PDB entry 5NDC | X-ray diffraction, 2.30 A resolution | chains A and C of the 3 polymer chains in the assembly

# Chain A
Molecule: Cytochrome c oxidase subunit 1
Source organism: Thermus thermophilus
Notes: EC 1.9.3.1
Reference sequence: Q5SJ79 (COX1_THET8); residues 2-562 here = UniProt positions 2-562
Amino-acid sequence (569 residues; row label = number of the first residue in the row; numbers below 1 keep their minus sign (Met-6 is residue -6)):
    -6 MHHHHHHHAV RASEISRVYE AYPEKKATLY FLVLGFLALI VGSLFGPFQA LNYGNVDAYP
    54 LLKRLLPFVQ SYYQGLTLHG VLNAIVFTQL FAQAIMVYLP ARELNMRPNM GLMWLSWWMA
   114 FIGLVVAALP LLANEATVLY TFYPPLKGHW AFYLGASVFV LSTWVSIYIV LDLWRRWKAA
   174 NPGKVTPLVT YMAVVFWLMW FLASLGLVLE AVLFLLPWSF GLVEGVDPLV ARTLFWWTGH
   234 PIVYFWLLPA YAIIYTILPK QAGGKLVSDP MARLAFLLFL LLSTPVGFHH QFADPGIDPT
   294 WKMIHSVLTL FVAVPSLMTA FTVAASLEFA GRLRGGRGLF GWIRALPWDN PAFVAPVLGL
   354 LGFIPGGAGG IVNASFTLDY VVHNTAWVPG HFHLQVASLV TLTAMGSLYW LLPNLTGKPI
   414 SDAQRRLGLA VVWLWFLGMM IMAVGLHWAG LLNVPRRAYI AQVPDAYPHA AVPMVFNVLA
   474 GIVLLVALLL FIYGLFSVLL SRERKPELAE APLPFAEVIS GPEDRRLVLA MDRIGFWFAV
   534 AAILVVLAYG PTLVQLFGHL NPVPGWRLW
Not modelled in the structure: -6 to 8
Sequence notes: initiating methionine (-6); expression tag (-5 to 1)
Metal / ion sites: heme Fe: His72, His386; Cu ion: His233, His282, His283; heme-as Fe near His384 (its only coordinating residue here)
Ligand contacts:
  - heme-as (HAS): Tyr133, Thr134, Trp229, Val236, Tyr237, Trp239, Leu240, Tyr244, His282, His283, Thr302, Val305, Ala306, Ser309, Leu310, Ala313, Val316, Ala317, Leu320, Trp335, Ile336, Trp341, Val350, Leu353, Leu354, Phe356, Ile357, Gly360, Gly363, Ile364, Asn366, Ala367, Asp372, His376, Asn377, Val381, His384, Phe385, Gln388, Val389, Val393, Arg449, Arg450
  - heme (HEM): Leu32, Ser36, Gly39, Pro40, Gln42, Ala43, Tyr46, Tyr65, Leu69, His72, Gly73, Asn76, Ala77, Phe80, Thr81, Leu132, Tyr133, Pro382, Phe385, His386, Val389, Ala390, Thr394, Trp428, Met432, Met435, Arg449, Arg450, Ala451, Leu477
Curated features (UniProtKB/Swiss-Prot):
  - binding site (Fe(II)-heme a): His72, His386
  - binding site (Cu cation): His233, Tyr237, His282, His283
  - binding site (heme a3): His384
  - cross-link: His233 to Tyr237 (1'-histidyl-3'-tyrosine (His-Tyr))
Reported in the primary citation:
  - binding site for heme-as: Ser309
  - contacts within the chain: Tyr136-Trp229
  - catalytic residues: Tyr237, Tyr244, Tyr248, Ser309, Thr312, Thr315

# Chain C
Molecule: Cytochrome c oxidase polypeptide IIA
Source organism: Thermus thermophilus
Reference sequence: A0A1J1EEV7 (A0A1J1EEV7_THETH); residues 1-34 here correspond to UniProt positions 26-59 (UniProt number = residue number + 25)
Amino-acid sequence (34 residues; each row starts with the number of its first residue):
     1 MEEKPKGALA VILVLTLTIL VFWLGVYAVF FARG
Not modelled in the structure: 1-3

# Chain A / chain C interface
Pairs across the interface (32; chain A residue first):
  Ala313(A) with Leu15(C), hydrophobic
  Phe314(A) with Ile12(C), hydrophobic
  Ala318(A) with Ala8(C)
  Glu321(A) with Pro5(C); Lys6(C), hydrogen bond (side chain-backbone); Gly7(C), hydrogen bond (side chain-backbone); Ala8(C), hydrogen bond (side chain-backbone)
  Arg325(A) with Lys6(C)
  Gly331(A) with Lys6(C)
  Trp335(A) with Gly7(C)
  Ile357(A) with Leu15(C), hydrophobic; Thr18(C)
  Pro358(A) with Phe22(C)
  Ala361(A) with Thr18(C); Ile19(C), hydrophobic; Phe22(C), hydrophobic
  Gly362(A) with Phe22(C)
  Ile364(A) with Ile19(C), hydrophobic; Trp23(C)
  Val365(A) with Phe22(C); Trp23(C), hydrophobic; Val26(C), hydrophobic
  Ser368(A) with Trp23(C), hydrogen bond
  Thr370(A) with Phe30(C)
  Leu371(A) with Trp23(C); Tyr27(C), hydrophobic
  Val374(A) with Val29(C), hydrophobic; Phe30(C), hydrophobic; Arg33(C)
  Trp380(A) with Phe22(C), hydrophobic
  Leu444(A) with Arg33(C), hydrogen bond (backbone-side chain)
  Asn446(A) with Arg33(C)
Other interface residues (no listed pair), chain A (24 interface residues in all): Leu310, Ala317, Leu332, His440
Other interface residues (no listed pair), chain C (19 interface residues in all): Lys4, Leu9, Ala10, Val11

# Overview
24 residues of chain A and 19 residues of chain C are in contact, with 5 hydrogen bonds. Among the polar pairs
are Glu321(A)-Lys6(C), Glu321(A)-Gly7(C) and Glu321(A)-Ala8(C). Bound to chain A: heme and heme-as. The paper
reports catalytic residues Tyr237(A), Tyr244(A) and Tyr248(A) among others; a binding site for heme-as at
Ser309(A).
Chain A is Cytochrome c oxidase subunit 1 and chain C is Cytochrome c oxidase polypeptide IIA, both from
Thermus thermophilus; the structure, Structure of ba3-type cytochrome c oxidase from Thermus thermophilus by
serial femtosecond crystallography, was determined by X-ray diffraction.
